Entry 8UPM (electron microscopy, 3.75 A resolution); this record covers chains A and B.

[Chain A (and B)]
Protein: Bacteriophytochrome (Light-regulated signal transduction histidine kinase)
From: Stigmatella aurantiaca
Notes: chain B of this document is another copy of the same molecule, construct and numbering; everything in this record applies to it too
UniProtKB: A0A1H7ZJA8 (A0A1H7ZJA8_STIAU); residue numbers follow UniProt; this construct covers 1-747
Sequence (747 residues; each row starts with the number of its first residue):
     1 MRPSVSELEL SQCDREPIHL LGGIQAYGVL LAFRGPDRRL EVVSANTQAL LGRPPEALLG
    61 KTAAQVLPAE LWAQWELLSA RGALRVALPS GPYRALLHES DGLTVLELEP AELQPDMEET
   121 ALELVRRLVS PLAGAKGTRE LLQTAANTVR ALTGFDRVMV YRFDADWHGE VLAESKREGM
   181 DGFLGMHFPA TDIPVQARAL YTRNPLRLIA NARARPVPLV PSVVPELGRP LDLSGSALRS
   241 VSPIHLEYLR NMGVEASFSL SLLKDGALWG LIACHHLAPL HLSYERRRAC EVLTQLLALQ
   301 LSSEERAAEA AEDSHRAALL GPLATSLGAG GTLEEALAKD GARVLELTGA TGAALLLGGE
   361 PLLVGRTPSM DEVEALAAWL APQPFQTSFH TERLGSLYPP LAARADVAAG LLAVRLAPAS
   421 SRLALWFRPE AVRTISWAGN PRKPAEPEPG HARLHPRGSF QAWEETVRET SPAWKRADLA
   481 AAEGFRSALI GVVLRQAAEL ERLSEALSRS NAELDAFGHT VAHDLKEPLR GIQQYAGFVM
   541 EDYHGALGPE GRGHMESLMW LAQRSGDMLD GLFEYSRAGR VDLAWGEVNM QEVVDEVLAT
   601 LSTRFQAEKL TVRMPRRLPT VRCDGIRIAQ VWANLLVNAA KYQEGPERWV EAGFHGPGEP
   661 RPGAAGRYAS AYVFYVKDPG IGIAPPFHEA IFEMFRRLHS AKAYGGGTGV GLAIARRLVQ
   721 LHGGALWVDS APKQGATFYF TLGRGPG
Disordered / not traced: 1-8, 512-747
Glycans and other covalent adducts: biliverdine ix alpha (BLA) linked to Cys13
Ligand contacts: biliverdine ix alpha (BLA): Gln12, Asp14, Ile18, Tyr161, Phe183, Phe188, Thr191, Asp192, Ile193, Pro194, Ala197, Tyr201, Arg207, Ser242, Ile244, His245, Tyr248, Met252, Leu271, Ala273, Arg453, His455
From the paper describing this entry:
  - contacts within the chain: Asp192-Ser459 (hydrogen bond)
  - conformationally variable residues (helix shift, loop rearrangement): His275, Arg457, Phe485

[How chain A and chain B interact]
Pairs across the interface (61; chain A residue first):
  Arg81(A) - Met117(B)  hydrogen bond (side chain-backbone)
  Arg81(A) - Glu118(B)
  Arg81(A) - Glu119(B)
  Met117(A) - Leu77(B)  hydrophobic
  Met117(A) - Arg81(B)  hydrogen bond (backbone-side chain)
  Thr120(A) - Arg81(B)  hydrogen bond
  Ala121(A) - Leu122(B)  hydrophobic
  Leu122(A) - Leu122(B)
  Leu122(A) - Arg288(B)
  Leu122(A) - Glu291(B)
  Leu122(A) - Val292(B)  hydrophobic
  Arg126(A) - Glu291(B)  salt bridge
  Leu132(A) - Leu299(B)
  Ala133(A) - Leu299(B)
  Lys136(A) - Arg306(B)
  Arg288(A) - Leu122(B)
  Arg288(A) - Glu123(B)  salt bridge
  Arg288(A) - Arg126(B)
  Glu291(A) - Arg126(B)  salt bridge
  Val292(A) - Val125(B)  hydrophobic
  Gln295(A) - Arg126(B)
  Gln295(A) - Val129(B)
  Leu296(A) - Leu296(B)  hydrophobic
  Leu299(A) - Leu132(B)
  Leu299(A) - Gln300(B)
  Gln300(A) - Leu299(B)
  Gln300(A) - Gln300(B)
  Ser303(A) - Gln300(B)  hydrogen bond
  Ser303(A) - Ser303(B)
  Arg306(A) - Lys136(B)  hydrogen bond (side chain-backbone)
  Arg306(A) - Glu304(B)  salt bridge
  Ala307(A) - Ala307(B)  hydrophobic
  Ala310(A) - Ala310(B)
  Ala310(A) - Ala311(B)  hydrophobic
  Ala311(A) - Ala310(B)  hydrophobic
  Ser314(A) - Ala310(B)
  Ser314(A) - Asp313(B)
  Ser314(A) - Ser314(B)
  Ala317(A) - Ala317(B)  hydrophobic
  Gly321(A) - Leu489(B)
  Ala324(A) - Ala488(B)
  Ala324(A) - Leu489(B)
  Ala324(A) - Val492(B)
  Thr325(A) - Ala488(B)  hydrogen bond (side chain-backbone)
  Gly328(A) - Arg495(B)  hydrogen bond (backbone-side chain)
  Leu489(A) - Ala324(B)  hydrophobic
  Leu489(A) - Leu489(B)  hydrophobic
  Arg495(A) - Leu327(B)
  Arg495(A) - Val493(B)  hydrogen bond (side chain-backbone)
  Arg495(A) - Gln496(B)
  Arg495(A) - Ala497(B)
  Glu499(A) - Glu499(B)
  Glu499(A) - Leu500(B)
  Glu499(A) - Leu503(B)
  Arg502(A) - Leu503(B)
  Leu503(A) - Leu503(B)  hydrophobic
  Glu505(A) - Leu507(B)
  Arg509(A) - Ala506(B)  hydrogen bond (side chain-backbone)
  Arg509(A) - Leu507(B)
  Arg509(A) - Ser510(B)  hydrogen bond
  Arg509(A) - Asn511(B)  hydrogen bond (side chain-backbone)
Interface residues without a listed pair, chain A (43 interface residues in all): Leu77, Val125, Val129, Gly134, Ala135, Asp265, Asp313, Ala329, Ala506
Interface residues without a listed pair, chain B (46 interface residues in all): Ala121, Ala133, Ala289

[Overview]
The interface between chain A and chain B involves 43 residues on one side and 46 on the other, with 11
hydrogen bonds and 4 salt bridges. Polar pairs include Arg126(A)-Glu291(B), Arg288(A)-Glu123(B) and
Arg306(A)-Glu304(B). From the paper: conformational variability at His275(A), Arg457(A) and Phe485(A);
contacts within the chain involving Asp192(A) and Ser459(A).
Chain A and chain B are both Bacteriophytochrome (Light-regulated signal transduction histidine kinase)
(Stigmatella aurantiaca); the structure, Pfr state of Stigmatella aurantiaca bacteriophytochrome 2, was
determined by electron microscopy, deposited together with 8UPH, 8UPK, 8UQI and 8UQK.
